PDB entry 4HBH | X-ray diffraction, 2.93 A resolution | chains L and H of the 3 polymer chains in the assembly

[Chain L]
Molecule: Reaction center protein L chain
Organism: Rhodobacter sphaeroides
UniProtKB: P0C0Y8 (RCEL_RHOSH); residues 1-281 here correspond to UniProt positions 2-282 (UniProt number = residue number + 1)
Chain sequence (281 residues; row label = number of the first residue in the row):
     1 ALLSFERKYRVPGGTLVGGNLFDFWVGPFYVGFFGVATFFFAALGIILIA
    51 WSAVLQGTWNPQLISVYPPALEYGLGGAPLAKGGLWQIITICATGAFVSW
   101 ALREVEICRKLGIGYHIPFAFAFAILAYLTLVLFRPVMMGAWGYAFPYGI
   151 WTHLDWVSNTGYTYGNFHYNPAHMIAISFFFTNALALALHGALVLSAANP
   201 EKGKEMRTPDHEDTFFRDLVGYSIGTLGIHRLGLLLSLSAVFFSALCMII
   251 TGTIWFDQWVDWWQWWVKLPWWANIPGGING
Bound ions: Fe ion: His-190, His-230 (shared with 3 residues of chain M)
Small-molecule neighbours:
  - bacteriochlorophyll a (BCL), molecule 1: Ile-46, Phe-97, Tyr-128, Leu-131, Phe-146, Ile-150, Trp-151, His-153, Leu-154, Trp-156, Val-157
  - bacteriochlorophyll a (BCL), molecule 2: Phe-97, Phe-121, Ala-124, Ile-125, Ala-127, Tyr-128, Leu-131, Trp-156, Val-157, Ser-158, Thr-160, Gly-161, Tyr-162, Asn-166, Phe-167, His-168, His-173, Ala-176, Ile-177, Phe-180, Phe-181, Val-241, Ser-244, Ala-245, Cys-247, Met-248
  - bacteriochlorophyll a (BCL), molecule 3: Val-157, Tyr-162, His-168, Phe-181
  - bacteriochlorophyll a (BCL), molecule 4: His-168, His-173, Met-174, Ile-177, Ser-178, Phe-181, Thr-182, Leu-185
  - bacteriopheophytin a (BPH), molecule 1: Phe-41, Ala-42, Gly-45, Ile-49, Ile-89, Cys-92, Ala-93, Ala-96, Phe-97, Trp-100, Glu-104, Ile-117, Ala-120, Phe-121, Ala-124, Tyr-128, Phe-146, Tyr-148, Gly-149, Ile-150, His-153, Phe-180, Ser-237, Leu-238, Val-241
  - bacteriopheophytin a (BPH), molecule 2: Phe-181, Ala-184, Leu-185, Ala-188, Leu-189, Phe-216, Leu-219, Val-220
  - ubiquinone-10 (U10), molecule 1: Phe-29, Tyr-30, Val-31, Gly-35, Thr-38, Phe-39, Trp-100, Arg-103
  - ubiquinone-10 (U10), molecule 2: Ser-178, Phe-179, Thr-182, Leu-185, Ala-186, Leu-189, His-190, Phe-216, Tyr-222, Ile-224, Ile-229, Leu-232, Leu-236
  - ubiquinone-10 (U10), molecule 3: Leu-189, His-190, Leu-193, Val-194, Pro-209, Glu-212, Asp-213, Phe-216, Val-220, Tyr-222, Ser-223, Ile-224, Gly-225, Thr-226, Ile-229

[Chain H]
Molecule: Reaction center protein H chain
Organism: Rhodobacter sphaeroides
UniProtKB: P0C0Y7 (RCEH_RHOSH); residues 11-250 here = UniProt positions 11-250
Chain sequence (260 residues; row label = number of the first residue in the row):
     1 MVGVTAFGNFDLASLAIYSFWIFLAGLIYYLQTENMREGYPLENEDGTPA
    51 ANQGPFPLPKPKTFILPHGRGTLTVPGPESEDRPIALARTAVSEGFPHAP
   101 TGDPMKDGVGPASWVARRDLPELDGHGHNKIKPMKAAAGFHVSAGKNPIG
   151 LPVRGCDLEIAGKVVDIWVDIPEQMARFLEVELKDGSTRLLPMQMVKVQS
   201 NRVHVNALSSDLFAGIPTIKSPTEVTLLEEDKICGYVAGGLMYAAPKRKS
   251 VVAAMLAEYA
Unresolved in the structure: 1-10, 249-260
Sequence notes: expression tag (1-10, 251-260)

[How chain L and chain H interact]
Residue-residue contacts - 63 pairs, chain L then chain H:
  Ala-1(L) / Leu-42(H)
  Ala-1(L) / Glu-43(H)
  Ala-1(L) / Ala-50(H)
  Leu-2(L) / Leu-42(H)
  Leu-2(L) / Glu-43(H)  hydrogen bond (backbone-backbone)
  Leu-3(L) / Gly-39(H)
  Leu-3(L) / Tyr-40(H)  hydrophobic
  Leu-3(L) / Leu-42(H)
  Ser-4(L) / Gly-39(H)  hydrogen bond (backbone-backbone)
  Ser-4(L) / Glu-43(H)
  Ser-4(L) / Glu-79(H)  hydrogen bond
  Ser-4(L) / Glu-81(H)
  Phe-5(L) / Gly-39(H)
  Phe-5(L) / Glu-81(H)
  Arg-7(L) / Glu-45(H)  hydrogen bond (side chain-backbone)
  Arg-7(L) / Leu-87(H)
  Arg-7(L) / Arg-89(H)
  Arg-7(L) / His-98(H)  hydrogen bond
  Lys-8(L) / Glu-81(H)  salt bridge
  Lys-8(L) / Ile-85(H)
  Lys-8(L) / Leu-87(H)
  Lys-8(L) / Val-109(H)
  Lys-8(L) / Gly-110(H)  hydrogen bond (backbone-backbone)
  Lys-8(L) / Ser-113(H)
  Tyr-9(L) / Gly-110(H)
  Tyr-9(L) / Ser-113(H)
  Arg-10(L) / Pro-97(H)
  Arg-10(L) / His-98(H)  hydrogen bond (backbone-backbone)
  Val-11(L) / Leu-87(H)  hydrophobic
  Val-11(L) / Pro-97(H)
  Val-11(L) / His-98(H)
  Val-11(L) / Gly-110(H)
  Val-11(L) / Pro-111(H)
  Pro-12(L) / Pro-97(H)
  Pro-12(L) / His-98(H)
  Pro-12(L) / Met-242(H)
  Asp-23(L) / Pro-97(H)
  Phe-24(L) / Gly-95(H)
  Phe-24(L) / Phe-96(H)  hydrophobic
  Trp-25(L) / Gly-95(H)  hydrogen bond (backbone-backbone)
  Trp-25(L) / Pro-97(H)
  Lys-110(L) / Pro-111(H)
  Leu-111(L) / Pro-111(H)
  Gly-112(L) / Pro-111(H)
  Gly-112(L) / Ala-238(H)
  Ala-198(L) / Phe-64(H)
  Asn-199(L) / Lys-62(H)  hydrogen bond
  Gly-203(L) / Ile-65(H)
  Lys-204(L) / Ile-65(H)
  Glu-205(L) / Ile-65(H)
  Glu-205(L) / Leu-66(H)
  Glu-205(L) / Pro-67(H)
  Met-206(L) / Phe-64(H)  hydrophobic
  Met-206(L) / Ile-65(H)  hydrogen bond (backbone-backbone)
  Met-206(L) / Leu-66(H)  hydrophobic
  Met-206(L) / Pro-67(H)
  Thr-208(L) / Gly-125(H)
  Pro-209(L) / Lys-130(H)
  Pro-209(L) / Glu-173(H)
  Asp-210(L) / Asp-124(H)
  Asp-210(L) / Gly-125(H)  hydrogen bond (side chain-backbone)
  Asp-210(L) / Pro-172(H)
  Thr-226(L) / Glu-173(H)  hydrogen bond
Other interface residues (no listed pair), chain L (31 interface residues in all): Gly-13, Gly-14, Asp-213, Leu-227
Other interface residues (no listed pair), chain H (40 interface residues in all): Glu-38, Pro-41, Ala-88, Ala-99, Pro-100, Trp-114, Val-115, Met-175, Tyr-243

[In short]
31 residues of chain L and 40 residues of chain H are in contact, with 12 hydrogen bonds and 1 salt bridge.
Polar contacts include Lys-8(L)/Glu-81(H), Ser-4(L)/Glu-79(H) and Arg-7(L)/Glu-45(H). Chain L binds 4 copies
of bacteriochlorophyll a, bacteriopheophytin a and 3 copies of ubiquinone-10.
Chain L is Reaction center protein L chain and chain H is Reaction center protein H chain, both from
Rhodobacter sphaeroides; the structure, Bacterial Photosynthetic Reaction Center from Rhodobacter sphaeroides
with ILE M265 replaced with ASN, was determined by X-ray diffraction.
